PDB entry 6KAT | X-ray diffraction, 1.70 A resolution | chains A and B of the 4 polymer chains in the assembly

# Chain A
Molecule: Hemoglobin subunit alpha
From: Homo sapiens
UniProtKB: P69905 (HBA_HUMAN); residues 1-141 here correspond to UniProt positions 2-142 (UniProt number = residue number + 1)
Sequence (141 residues; row label = number of the first residue in the row):
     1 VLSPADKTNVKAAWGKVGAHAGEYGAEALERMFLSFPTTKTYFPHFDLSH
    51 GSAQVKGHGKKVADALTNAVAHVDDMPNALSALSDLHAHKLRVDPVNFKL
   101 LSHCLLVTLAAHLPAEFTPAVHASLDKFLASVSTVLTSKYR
Bound ions: heme Fe: His87 (together with carbon monoxide)
Residues lining bound ligands: carbon monoxide / heme: Leu29, Met32, Thr39, Tyr42, Phe43, Phe46, His58, Lys61, Val62, Ala65, Leu66, Leu83, Leu86, His87, Leu91, Val93, Asn97, Phe98, Leu101, Leu105, Val132, Leu136
UniProt features mapped onto this chain:
  - binding site (O2): His58
  - binding site (heme b): His87
  - site: Thr8, Asn9 (Microbial infection: Cleavage), Lys11 (Not glycated), Ala13, Trp14 (Microbial infection: Cleavage), Tyr24, Gly25 (Microbial infection: Cleavage), Leu29, Glu30 (Microbial infection: Cleavage), His45, Phe46 (Microbial infection: Cleavage), Asp47, Leu48 (Microbial infection: Cleavage), Ser52, Ala53 (Microbial infection: Cleavage), Val55, Lys56 (Microbial infection: Cleavage), Lys56 (Not glycated), Gly59, Lys60 (Microbial infection: Cleavage), Lys60 (Not glycated), Lys90 (Not glycated), Leu91, Arg92 (Microbial infection: Cleavage), Lys99 (Not glycated), Leu106, Val107 (Microbial infection: Cleavage), Thr108, Leu109 (Microbial infection: Cleavage), Val121, His122 (Microbial infection: Cleavage), Ser133, Thr134 (Microbial infection: Cleavage)
  - modified residue: Ser3 (Phosphoserine), Lys7 (N6-succinyllysine), Thr8 (Phosphothreonine), Lys11 (N6-succinyllysine), Lys16 (N6-acetyllysine), Tyr24 (Phosphotyrosine), Ser35 (Phosphoserine), Lys40 (N6-succinyllysine), Ser49 (Phosphoserine), Ser102 (Phosphoserine), Thr108 (Phosphothreonine), Ser124 (Phosphoserine), Ser131 (Phosphoserine), Thr134 (Phosphothreonine), Thr137 (Phosphothreonine), Ser138 (Phosphoserine)
  - glycosylation (N-linked (Glc) (glycation) lysine): Lys7, Lys16, Lys40, Lys61

# Chain B
Molecule: Hemoglobin subunit beta
From: Homo sapiens
UniProtKB: P68871 (HBB_HUMAN); residues 1-146 here correspond to UniProt positions 2-147 (UniProt number = residue number + 1)
Sequence (146 residues; row label = number of the first residue in the row):
     1 VHLTPEEKSAVTALWGKVNVDEVGGEALGRLLVVYPWTQRFFESFGDLST
    51 PDAVMGNPKVKAHGKKVLGAFSDGLAHLDNLKGTFATLSELHCDKLHVDP
   101 ENFRLLGNVLVCVLAHHFGKEFTPPVQAAYQKVVAGVANALAHKYH
Bound ions: heme Fe: His92 (together with carbon monoxide)
Residues lining bound ligands: carbon monoxide / heme: Leu28, Leu31, Thr38, Phe41, Phe42, Phe45, His63, Lys66, Val67, Ala70, Phe71, Phe85, Leu88, Leu91, His92, Leu96, Val98, Asn102, Phe103, Leu106, Val137, Leu141
UniProt features mapped onto this chain:
  - binding site ((2R)-2,3-bisphosphoglycerate): Val1, His2, Lys82, His143
  - binding site (heme b): His63, His92
  - site: Glu7, Lys8 (Microbial infection: Cleavage), Gly25, Glu26 (Microbial infection: Cleavage), Gly29, Arg30 (Microbial infection: Cleavage), Tyr35, Pro36 (Microbial infection: Cleavage), Trp37, Thr38 (Microbial infection: Cleavage), Phe45, Gly46 (Microbial infection: Cleavage), Asp52, Ala53 (Microbial infection: Cleavage), Gly56, Asn57 (Microbial infection: Cleavage), Lys59 (Not glycated), Phe71, Ser72 (Microbial infection: Cleavage), Gly74, Leu75 (Microbial infection: Cleavage), Lys82 (Not glycated), Thr84, Phe85 (Microbial infection: Cleavage), His92, Cys93 (Microbial infection: Cleavage), Lys95 (Not glycated), Arg104, Leu105 (Microbial infection: Cleavage), Leu110, Val111 (Microbial infection: Cleavage), Gly119, Lys120 (Microbial infection: Cleavage), Phe122, Thr123 (Microbial infection: Cleavage), Ala128, Ala129 (Microbial infection: Cleavage) and 2 more in UniProt
  - modified residue: Val1 (N-acetylvaline), Ser9 (Phosphoserine), Thr12 (Phosphothreonine), Ser44 (Phosphoserine), Thr50 (Phosphothreonine), Lys59 (N6-acetyllysine), Lys82 (N6-acetyllysine), Thr87 (Phosphothreonine), Cys93 (S-nitrosocysteine), Lys144 (N6-acetyllysine)
  - glycosylation: Val1 (N-linked (Glc) (glycation) valine), Lys8 (N-linked (Glc) (glycation) lysine), Lys17 (N-linked (Glc) (glycation) lysine), Lys66 (N-linked (Glc) (glycation) lysine), Lys120 (N-linked (Glc) (glycation) lysine), Lys144 (N-linked (Glc) (glycation) lysine)

# Interface between chain A and chain B
Pairs across the interface (38; chain A residue first):
  Arg31(A) - Phe122(B)  hydrogen bond (side chain-backbone)
  Arg31(A) - Thr123(B)
  Arg31(A) - Pro124(B)
  Arg31(A) - Gln127(B)  hydrogen bond
  Leu34(A) - Pro124(B)
  Leu34(A) - Pro125(B)
  Leu34(A) - Ala128(B)
  Ser35(A) - Gln127(B)
  Ser35(A) - Ala128(B)
  Ser35(A) - Gln131(B)
  Phe36(A) - Gln131(B)
  Lys99(A) - Arg104(B)
  His103(A) - Asn108(B)
  His103(A) - Val111(B)
  His103(A) - Gln127(B)
  His103(A) - Gln131(B)  hydrogen bond
  Cys104(A) - Gln127(B)
  Val107(A) - Val111(B)  hydrophobic
  Val107(A) - Ala115(B)
  Val107(A) - Gln127(B)
  Ala110(A) - Cys112(B)
  Ala110(A) - Ala115(B)
  Ala110(A) - His116(B)
  Ala111(A) - Ala115(B)
  Ala111(A) - Gly119(B)
  Pro114(A) - His116(B)  hydrogen bond (backbone-side chain)
  Phe117(A) - Arg30(B)  hydrogen bond (backbone-side chain)
  Phe117(A) - His116(B)
  Thr118(A) - Arg30(B)
  Pro119(A) - Arg30(B)
  Pro119(A) - Val33(B)
  Pro119(A) - Met55(B)  hydrophobic
  His122(A) - Arg30(B)  hydrogen bond
  His122(A) - Val34(B)
  Ala123(A) - Val33(B)
  Ala123(A) - Val34(B)  hydrophobic
  Asp126(A) - Val34(B)
  Asp126(A) - Tyr35(B)  hydrogen bond
Also at the interface, not in a pair above, chain A (20 interface residues in all): Glu30, Leu106, Ala120
Also at the interface, not in a pair above, chain B (21 interface residues in all): Pro51, Glu101

# In short
Chain A and chain B form an interface of 20 and 21 residues respectively; the contacts include 7 hydrogen
bonds. Polar contacts include Arg31(A)-Phe122(B), Arg31(A)-Gln127(B) and His103(A)-Gln131(B). Ligands of chain
A: carbon monoxide / heme. Ligands of chain B: carbon monoxide / heme.
Chain A is Hemoglobin subunit alpha and chain B is Hemoglobin subunit beta, both from Homo sapiens; the
structure, Carbonmonoxy human hemoglobin A in the R2 quaternary structure at 95 K: Light, was determined by
X-ray diffraction together with 6KA9, 6KAE, 6KAH, 6KAI, 6KAO, 6KAP and 11 further entries from the same study.
